Entry 6WWH (electron microscopy, 3.80 A resolution); this record covers chains K and N of the 6 polymer chains in the assembly.

== Chain K ==
Name: Kinesin-like protein KIF14
Organism: Mus musculus
Reference sequence: L0N7N1 (KIF14_MOUSE); residues 391-772 here = UniProt positions 391-772
Amino-acid sequence (390 residues; numbered -7 to 772; 390 numbers in that range are skipped by the numbering (no residue carries them; nothing is unmodelled there); the number before each row is that of its first residue; numbers below 1 keep their minus sign (Gly-7 is residue -7)):
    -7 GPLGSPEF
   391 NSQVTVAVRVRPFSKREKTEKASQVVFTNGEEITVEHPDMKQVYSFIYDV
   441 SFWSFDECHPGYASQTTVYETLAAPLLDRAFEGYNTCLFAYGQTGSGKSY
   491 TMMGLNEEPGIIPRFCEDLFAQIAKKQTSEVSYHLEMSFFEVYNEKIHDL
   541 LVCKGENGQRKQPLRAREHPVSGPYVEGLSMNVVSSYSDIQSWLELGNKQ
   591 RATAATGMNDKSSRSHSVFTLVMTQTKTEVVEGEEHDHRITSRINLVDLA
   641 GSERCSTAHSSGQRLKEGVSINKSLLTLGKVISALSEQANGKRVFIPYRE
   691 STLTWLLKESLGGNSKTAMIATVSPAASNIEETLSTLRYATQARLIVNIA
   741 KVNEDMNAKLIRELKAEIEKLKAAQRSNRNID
Disordered / not traced: -7 to -1, 756-772
Sequence notes: expression tag (-7 to 0)
Bound ions: Mg2+: Ser489, Ser603 (together with AMP-PNP)
Small-molecule neighbours: AMP-PNP (ANP; phosphoaminophosphonic acid-adenylate ester): Arg399, Arg401, Pro402, Ser444, Gln483, Thr484, Gly485, Ser486, Gly487, Lys488, Ser489, Tyr490, Leu495, Asn599, Lys601, Ser602, Ser603, Asp638, Leu639, Gly641
Swiss-Prot annotation at these positions:
  - binding site (ATP): Gly482 to Ser489

== Chain N ==
Name: Kinesin-like protein KIF14
Organism: Mus musculus
Reference sequence: L0N7N1 (KIF14_MOUSE); residue numbers follow UniProt; this construct covers 391-772
Amino-acid sequence (390 residues; each row starts with the number of its first residue):
   383 GPLGSPEFNSQVTVAVRVRPFSKREKTEKASQVVFTNGEEITVEHPDMKQ
   433 VYSFIYDVSFWSFDECHPGYASQTTVYETLAAPLLDRAFEGYNTCLFAYG
   483 QTGSGKSYTMMGLNEEPGIIPRFCEDLFAQIAKKQTSEVSYHLEMSFFEV
   533 YNEKIHDLLVCKGENGQRKQPLRAREHPVSGPYVEGLSMNVVSSYSDIQS
   583 WLELGNKQRATAATGMNDKSSRSHSVFTLVMTQTKTEVVEGEEHDHRITS
   633 RINLVDLAGSERCSTAHSSGQRLKEGVSINKSLLTLGKVISALSEQANGK
   683 RVFIPYRESTLTWLLKESLGGNSKTAMIATVSPAASNIEETLSTLRYATQ
   733 ARLIVNIAKVNEDMNAKLIRELKAEIEKLKAAQRSNRNID
Disordered / not traced: 383-390, 756-772
Sequence notes: expression tag (383-390)
Small-molecule neighbours: AMP-PNP (ANP; phosphoaminophosphonic acid-adenylate ester): Arg399, Arg401, Pro402, Ser444, Gly485, Ser486, Gly487, Lys488, Ser489, Tyr490
Swiss-Prot annotation at these positions:
  - binding site (ATP): Gly482 to Ser489

== Interface between chain K and chain N ==
Residue-residue contacts - 11 pairs, chain K then chain N:
  Asp627(K) - Asn747(N)
  Ala748(K) - Met746(N)
  Ala748(K) - Asn747(N)  hydrogen bond (backbone-side chain)
  Lys749(K) - Asn747(N)  hydrogen bond (backbone-side chain)
  Leu750(K) - Asn747(N)
  Leu750(K) - Ala748(N)
  Leu750(K) - Leu750(N)  hydrophobic
  Leu750(K) - Glu753(N)
  Glu753(K) - Leu750(N)
  Glu753(K) - Glu753(N)
  Leu754(K) - Glu753(N)  hydrogen bond (backbone-side chain)
Interface residues without a listed pair, chain N (6 interface residues in all): Lys749

== Summary ==
Chain K and chain N each contribute 6 residues to their interface, with 3 hydrogen bonds. Polar pairs include
Ala748(K)-Asn747(N), Lys749(K)-Asn747(N) and Leu754(K)-Glu753(N). Chain K binds AMP-PNP. Chain N binds
AMP-PNP. UniProt lists 8 ATP-binding residues on chain K; 8 ATP-binding residues on chain N.
Chain K and chain N are both Kinesin-like protein KIF14 (Mus musculus); the structure, KIF14[391-772] dimer
two-heads-bound state - AMP-PNP in complex with a microtubule, was determined by electron microscopy together
with 6WWE, 6WWF, 6WWG, 6WWI, 6WWJ, 6WWK and 13 further entries from the same study.
